5DEG - chains A and B of the 3 polymer chains in the assembly; structure by X-ray diffraction, 1.83 A resolution.

[Chain A]
Name: MHC class I antigen
From: Homo sapiens
UniProtKB: Q7YQB0 (Q7YQB0_HUMAN); residues 1-276 here correspond to UniProt positions 25-300 (UniProt number = residue number + 24)
Chain sequence (276 residues; numbered 1 to 276; the number before each row is that of its first residue):
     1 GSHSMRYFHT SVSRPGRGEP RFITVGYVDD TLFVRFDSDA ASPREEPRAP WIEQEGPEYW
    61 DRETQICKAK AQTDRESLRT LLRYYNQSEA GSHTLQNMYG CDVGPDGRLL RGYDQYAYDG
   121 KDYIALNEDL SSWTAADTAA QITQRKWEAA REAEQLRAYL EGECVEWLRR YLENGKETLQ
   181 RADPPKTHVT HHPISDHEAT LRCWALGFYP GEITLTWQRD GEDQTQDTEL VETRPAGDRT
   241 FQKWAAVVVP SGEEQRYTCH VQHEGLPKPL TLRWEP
Cystine bridges: Cys101-Cys164, Cys203-Cys259

[Chain B]
Name: Beta-2-microglobulin
From: Homo sapiens
UniProtKB: P61769 (B2MG_HUMAN); residues 1-99 here correspond to UniProt positions 21-119 (UniProt number = residue number + 20)
Chain sequence (100 residues; numbered 0 to 99; the number before each row is that of its first residue; numbering starts at 0):
     0 MIQRTPKIQV YSRHPAENGK SNFLNCYVSG FHPSDIEVDL LKNGERIEKV EHSDLSFSKD
    60 WSFYLLYYTE FTPTEKDEYA CRVNHVTLSQ PKIVKWDRDM
Construct notes: initiating methionine (0)
Cystine bridges: Cys25-Cys80
Swiss-Prot annotation at these positions:
  - modified residue: Gln2 (Pyrrolidone carboxylic acid)
  - glycosylation: Ile1 (N-linked (Glc) (glycation) isoleucine), Lys19 (N-linked (Glc) (glycation) lysine), Lys41 (N-linked (Glc) (glycation) lysine), Lys48 (N-linked (Glc) (glycation) lysine), Lys58 (N-linked (Glc) (glycation) lysine), Lys91 (N-linked (Glc) (glycation) lysine), Lys94 (N-linked (Glc) (glycation) lysine)

[How chain A and chain B interact]
Pairs across the interface - 53 pairs, chain A then chain B:
  Phe8(A) - Ser55(B)
  Phe8(A) - Phe56(B)  hydrophobic
  His9(A) - Phe56(B)
  Thr10(A) - Leu54(B)
  Thr10(A) - Phe56(B)
  Thr10(A) - Phe62(B)
  Val12(A) - Ser33(B)
  Ile23(A) - Leu54(B)
  Val25(A) - Asp53(B)
  Val25(A) - Ser55(B)
  Tyr27(A) - Ser55(B)
  Tyr27(A) - Tyr63(B)  hydrogen bond
  Arg35(A) - Asp53(B)  salt bridge
  Thr94(A) - Phe62(B)
  Gln96(A) - His31(B)  hydrogen bond
  Gln96(A) - Phe56(B)
  Gln96(A) - Trp60(B)  hydrogen bond (side chain-backbone)
  Gln96(A) - Phe62(B)
  Asn97(A) - Phe56(B)
  Gln115(A) - Trp60(B)
  Tyr116(A) - Trp60(B)
  Ala117(A) - Trp60(B)  hydrophobic
  Asp119(A) - Met0(B)
  Asp119(A) - His31(B)  hydrogen bond (backbone-side chain)
  Gly120(A) - His31(B)
  Lys121(A) - Ile1(B)
  Asp122(A) - Trp60(B)  hydrogen bond
  Thr190(A) - Met99(B)  hydrogen bond (side chain-backbone)
  His192(A) - Asp98(B)  hydrogen bond (side chain-backbone)
  His192(A) - Met99(B)  hydrogen bond (side chain-backbone)
  Arg202(A) - Met99(B)  hydrogen bond (side chain-backbone)
  Trp204(A) - Met99(B)  hydrogen bond (side chain-backbone)
  Val231(A) - Gln8(B)
  Glu232(A) - Lys6(B)  salt bridge
  Glu232(A) - Gln8(B)  hydrogen bond (backbone-side chain)
  Glu232(A) - Tyr26(B)  hydrogen bond
  Glu232(A) - Ser28(B)  hydrogen bond
  Thr233(A) - Tyr26(B)
  Arg234(A) - Gln8(B)  hydrogen bond
  Arg234(A) - Tyr10(B)
  Arg234(A) - Tyr26(B)
  Pro235(A) - Tyr10(B)  hydrogen bond (backbone-side chain)
  Pro235(A) - Asn24(B)
  Pro235(A) - Tyr26(B)
  Ala236(A) - Arg12(B)  hydrogen bond (backbone-side chain)
  Ala236(A) - Asn24(B)  hydrogen bond (backbone-side chain)
  Gly237(A) - Arg12(B)  hydrogen bond (backbone-side chain)
  Asp238(A) - Arg12(B)
  Asp238(A) - His13(B)
  Gln242(A) - Tyr10(B)
  Gln242(A) - Ser11(B)  hydrogen bond (side chain-backbone)
  Gln242(A) - Arg12(B)  hydrogen bond (side chain-backbone)
  Trp244(A) - Met99(B)
Also at the interface, not in a pair above, chain A (35 interface residues in all): Ser92, His93, Met98
Also at the interface, not in a pair above, chain B (24 interface residues in all): Asp34, Leu65

[Overview]
Chain A and chain B form an interface of 35 and 24 residues respectively, with 20 hydrogen bonds and 2 salt
bridges. Polar pairs include Arg35(A)-Asp53(B), Glu232(A)-Lys6(B) and Tyr27(A)-Tyr63(B).
Here chain A is MHC class I antigen and chain B is Beta-2-microglobulin, both from Homo sapiens. Entry 5DEG
(Crystal structure of B*27:06 bound to the pVIPR peptide) was determined by X-ray diffraction, deposited
together with 5DEF.
